Entry 6P0D (X-ray diffraction, 1.75 A resolution); this record covers chains A and C of the 4 polymer chains in the assembly.

Chain A:
Molecule: DNA ligase 1
Source organism: Homo sapiens
Notes: EC 6.5.1.1
UniProtKB: P18858 (DNLI1_HUMAN); residues 262-904 here = UniProt positions 262-904
Amino-acid sequence (645 residues; each row starts with the number of its first residue):
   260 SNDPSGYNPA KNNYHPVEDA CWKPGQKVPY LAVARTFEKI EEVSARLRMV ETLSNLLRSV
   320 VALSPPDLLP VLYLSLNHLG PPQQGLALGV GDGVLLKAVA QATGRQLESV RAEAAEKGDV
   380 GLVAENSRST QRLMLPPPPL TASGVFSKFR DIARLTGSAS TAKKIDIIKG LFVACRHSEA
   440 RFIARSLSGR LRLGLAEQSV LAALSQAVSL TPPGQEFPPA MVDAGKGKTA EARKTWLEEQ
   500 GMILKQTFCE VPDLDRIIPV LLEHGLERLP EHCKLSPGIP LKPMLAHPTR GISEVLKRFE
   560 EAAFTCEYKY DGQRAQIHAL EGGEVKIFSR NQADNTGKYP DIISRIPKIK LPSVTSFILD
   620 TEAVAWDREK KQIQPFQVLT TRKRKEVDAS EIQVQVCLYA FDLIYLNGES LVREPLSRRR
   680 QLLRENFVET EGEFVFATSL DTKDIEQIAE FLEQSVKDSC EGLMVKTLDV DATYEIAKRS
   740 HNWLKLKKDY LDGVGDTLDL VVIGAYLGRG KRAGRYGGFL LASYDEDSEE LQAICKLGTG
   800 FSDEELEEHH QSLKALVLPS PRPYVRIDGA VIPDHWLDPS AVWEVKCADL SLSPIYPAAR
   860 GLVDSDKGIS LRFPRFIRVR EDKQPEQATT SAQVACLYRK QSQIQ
Not modelled in the structure: 260, 902-904
Differences from the reference sequence: expression tag (260-261); engineered mutation Ala346 (Glu in P18858), Ala592 (Glu in P18858)
Residues lining bound ligands: adenosine monophosphate (AMP): Ala545, Glu566, Tyr567, Lys568, Tyr569, Arg573, Arg589, Glu621, Phe660, Ala696, Met723, Lys725, Trp742, Lys744, Lys746
What the authors report for this chain:
  - binding site for adenosine monophosphate: Arg589
  - catalytic residues: Lys568 (citing earlier work)

Chain C:
Molecule: 7-nt DNA strand
Sequence (7 nucleotides; numbered 1 to 7; the number before each row is that of its first residue):
     1 GTCGGAC
Glycans and other covalent adducts: adenosine monophosphate (AMP) linked to DG1

How chain A and chain C interact:
Residue-residue contacts - 24 pairs, chain A then chain C:
  Ser303(A) with DA6(C), hydrogen bond to the phosphate; DC7(C), hydrogen bond to the phosphate
  Ala304(A) with DC7(C), sugar contact
  Arg549(A) with DC3(C), salt bridge to the phosphate
  Lys568(A) with DG1(C), salt bridge to the phosphate
  Arg589(A) with DG1(C), salt bridge to the phosphate
  Lys744(A) with DT2(C), salt bridge to the phosphate
  Lys746(A) with DG1(C), phosphate contact; DT2(C), salt bridge to the phosphate
  Tyr749(A) with DT2(C), hydrogen bond to the phosphate
  Lys770(A) with DG4(C), base contact
  Thr798(A) with DT2(C), hydrogen bond to the base; DC3(C), hydrogen bond to the sugar
  Gly799(A) with DC3(C), phosphate contact; DG4(C), phosphate contact
  Phe800(A) with DG4(C), sugar contact
  Ser801(A) with DG4(C), phosphate contact; DG5(C), phosphate contact
  Asp802(A) with DG4(C), phosphate contact; DG5(C), hydrogen bond to the phosphate
  Phe872(A) with DG1(C), sugar contact; DT2(C), sugar contact
  Arg874(A) with DT2(C), hydrogen bond to the phosphate; DC3(C), salt bridge to the phosphate
Also at the interface, not in a pair above, chain A (18 interface residues in all): Arg305, Glu803

Overview:
18 residues of chain A and 7 residues of chain C are in contact, with 7 hydrogen bonds and 6 salt bridges.
Polar pairs include Thr798(A)-DT2(C), Thr798(A)-DC3(C) and Ser303(A)-DA6(C). Ligands of chain A: adenosine
monophosphate. Adenosine monophosphate is covalently linked to DG1(C). From the paper: the catalytic residue
Lys568(A); a binding site for adenosine monophosphate at Arg589(A).
Chain A is DNA ligase 1 (Homo sapiens) and chain C is a 7-nt DNA strand; the structure, Human DNA Ligase 1
(E346A/E592A) Bound to an Adenylated, hydroxyl terminated DNA nick, was determined by X-ray diffraction
together with 6P09, 6P0A, 6P0B, 6P0C, 6P0E and 6Q1V from the same study.
